PDB entry 4QJ5 | X-ray diffraction, 3.41 A resolution | chains A and B

# Chain A
Name: Guanine nucleotide-binding protein G(q) subunit alpha
Organism: Mus musculus
Reference sequence: P21279 (GNAQ_MOUSE); residues 7-359 here = UniProt positions 7-359
Sequence (379 residues; numbered -19 to 359; the number before each row is that of its first residue; numbers below 1 keep their minus sign (Met-19 is residue -19)):
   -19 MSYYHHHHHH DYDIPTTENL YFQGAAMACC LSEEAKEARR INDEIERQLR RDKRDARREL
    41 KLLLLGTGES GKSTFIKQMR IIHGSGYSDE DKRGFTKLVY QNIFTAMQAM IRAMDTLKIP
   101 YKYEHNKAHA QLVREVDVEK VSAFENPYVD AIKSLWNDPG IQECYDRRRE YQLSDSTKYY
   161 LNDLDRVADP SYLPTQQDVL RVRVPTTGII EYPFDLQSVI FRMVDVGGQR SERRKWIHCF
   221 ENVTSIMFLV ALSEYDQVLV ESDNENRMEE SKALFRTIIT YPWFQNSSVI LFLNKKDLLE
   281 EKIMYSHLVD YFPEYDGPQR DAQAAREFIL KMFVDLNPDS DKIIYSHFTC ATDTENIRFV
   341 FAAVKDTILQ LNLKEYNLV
Disordered / not traced: -19 to 35, 353-359
Construct notes: expression tag (-19 to 6)
Bound ions: Mg2+: Ser53, Thr186 (together with GDP)
Small-molecule neighbours: tetrafluoroaluminate / GDP: Thr47, Gly48, Glu49, Ser50, Gly51, Lys52, Ser53, Thr54, Asp155, Ser156, Leu180, Arg181, Val182, Arg183, Val184, Pro185, Thr186, Val206, Gly207, Gly208, Gln209, Asn274, Lys275, Asp277, Leu278, Thr329, Cys330, Ala331, Thr332
Swiss-Prot annotation at these positions:
  - region: Lys41 to Thr54 (G1 motif), Asp178 to Thr186 (G2 motif), Phe201 to Arg210 (G3 motif), Ile270 to Asp277 (G4 motif), Thr329 to Thr334 (G5 motif)
  - binding site (GTP): Ser50, Gly51, Lys52, Ser53, Thr54, Ser156, Leu180, Arg181, Arg183, Asn274, Lys275, Asp277, Ala331
  - binding site (Mg(2+)): Ser53, Thr186
  - modified residue: Gln209 (5-glutamyl histamine)
  - lipidation (S-palmitoyl cysteine): Cys9, Cys10
  - mutagenesis: Cys9 (C9S: Abolishes palmitoylation), Cys10 (C10S: Abolishes palmitoylation), His218 (H218A: Reduced ability to activate phospholipase PLCB3)

# Chain B
Name: 1-phosphatidylinositol 4,5-bisphosphate phosphodiesterase beta-3
Organism: Homo sapiens
Notes: EC 3.1.4.11
Reference sequence: Q01970 (PLCB3_HUMAN); numbering as in UniProt; present here: 10-470, 570-891
Sequence (793 residues; each row starts with the number of its first residue; note: 99 numbers in that range are skipped by the numbering (no residue carries them; nothing is unmodelled there); numbering starts at 0):
     0 MAHHHHHHGT ALQLEPPTVV ETLRRGSKFI KWDEETSSRN LVTLRVDPNG FFLYWTGPNM
    60 EVDTLDISSI RDTRTGRYAR LPKDPKIREV LGFGGPDARL EEKLMTVVSG PDPVNTVFLN
   120 FMAVQDDTAK VWSEELFKLA MNILAQNASR NTFLRKAYTK LKLQVNQDGR IPVKNILKMF
   180 SADKKRVETA LESCGLKFNR SESIRPDEFS LEIFERFLNK LCLRPDIDKI LLEIGAKGKP
   240 YLTLEQLMDF INQKQRDPRL NEVLYPPLRP SQARLLIEKY EPNQQFLERD QMSMEGFSRY
   300 LGGEENGILP LEALDLSTDM TQPLSAYFIN SSHNTYLTAG QLAGTSSVEM YRQALLWGCR
   360 CVELDVWKGR PPEEEPFITH GFTMTTEVPL RDVLEAIAET AFKTSPYPVI LSFENHVDSA
   420 KQQAKMAEYC RSIFGDALLI EPLDKYPLAP GVPLPSPQDL MGRILVKNKK R
   570 PKKPTTDEGT ASSEVNATEE MSTLVNYIEP VKFKSFEAAR KRNKCFEMSS FVETKAMEQL
   630 TKSPMEFVEY NKQQLSRIYP KGTRVDSSNY MPQLFWNVGC QLVALNFQTL DVAMQLNAGV
   690 FEYNGRSGYL LKPEFMRRPD KSFDPFTEVI VDGIVANALR VKVISGQFLS DRKVGIYVEV
   750 DMFGLPVDTR RKYRTRTSQG NSFNPVWDEE PFDFPKVVLP TLASLRIAAF EEGGKFVGHR
   810 ILPVSAIRSG YHYVCLRNEA NQPLCLPALL IYTEASDYIP DDHQDYAEAL INPIKHVSLM
   870 DQRARQLAAL IGESEAQAGQ ET
Disordered / not traced: 0-11, 92-96, 570-588, 882-891
Construct notes: expression tag (0-9)
Bound ions: Ca2+: Asn333, Glu362, Asp364, Glu413 (together with D-myo-inositol-1,4,5-triphosphate)
Small-molecule neighbours: D-myo-inositol-1,4,5-triphosphate (I3P): His332, Asn333, Glu362, Asp364, His379, Glu413, Lys466, Lys468, Ser619, Arg646, Tyr648
Swiss-Prot annotation at these positions:
  - active site: His332, His379
  - mutagenesis: Arg258 (R258Q: Reduced ability to promote the GTPase activity of G(q)/G(11) G alpha proteins), Asn260 (N260A: Reduced ability to promote the GTPase activity of G(q)/G(11) G alpha proteins), Tyr855 (Y855A: Abolished ability to transduce G(q)/G(11) G alpha signaling), Leu859 (L859A: Abolished ability to transduce G(q)/G(11) G alpha signaling without affecting the phospholipase activity), Asn861 (N861A: Abolished ability to transduce G(q)/G(11) G alpha signaling), Pro862 (P862A: Abolished ability to transduce G(q)/G(11) G alpha signaling), Ile863 (I863A: Abolished ability to transduce G(q)/G(11) G alpha signaling)
  - natural variant: Ala878 (A878S: In SMDCD)
Reported in the primary citation:
  - binding site for D-myo-inositol-1,4,5-triphosphate: Ser619, Arg646, Tyr648

# How chain A and chain B interact
Pairs across the interface - 58 pairs, chain A then chain B:
  Lys41(A) - Asp721(B)  salt bridge
  Lys120(A) - Gln12(B)  hydrogen bond
  Pro185(A) - Val262(B)  hydrophobic
  Pro185(A) - Leu263(B)  hydrophobic
  Thr186(A) - Asn260(B)
  Thr187(A) - Leu263(B)
  Ile189(A) - Val724(B)  hydrophobic
  Glu191(A) - Phe704(B)
  Glu191(A) - Arg707(B)  hydrogen bond (backbone-side chain)
  Glu191(A) - Lys710(B)  salt bridge
  Pro193(A) - Arg707(B)
  Arg202(A) - Lys710(B)
  Gln209(A) - Asn260(B)
  Gln209(A) - Glu261(B)
  Gln209(A) - Val262(B)
  Arg210(A) - Glu261(B)
  Arg210(A) - Ile860(B)  hydrogen bond (side chain-backbone)
  Arg210(A) - Asn861(B)  hydrogen bond
  Ser211(A) - Leu259(B)
  Ser211(A) - Glu261(B)  hydrogen bond
  Glu212(A) - Asn260(B)
  Arg213(A) - Leu859(B)  hydrogen bond (side chain-backbone)
  Arg213(A) - Ile860(B)
  Arg213(A) - Pro862(B)
  Arg214(A) - Pro257(B)
  Arg214(A) - Ile848(B)
  Arg214(A) - Ile860(B)
  Lys215(A) - Arg258(B)
  Lys215(A) - Val724(B)
  Lys215(A) - Asp846(B)  salt bridge
  Ile217(A) - Ala856(B)  hydrophobic
  His218(A) - Ile719(B)
  His218(A) - Asp721(B)
  His218(A) - Gly722(B)  hydrogen bond (backbone-backbone)
  His218(A) - Ile723(B)
  His218(A) - Val724(B)
  His218(A) - Ala725(B)
  His218(A) - Tyr847(B)  hydrogen bond (side chain-backbone)
  Cys219(A) - Asp721(B)
  Glu221(A) - Asp721(B)
  Glu241(A) - Glu261(B)
  Glu245(A) - Ile863(B)
  Glu249(A) - Ile863(B)
  Glu250(A) - Pro862(B)
  Glu250(A) - Ile863(B)
  Ala253(A) - Pro862(B)  hydrophobic
  Ala253(A) - Val866(B)  hydrophobic
  Leu254(A) - Leu859(B)
  Leu254(A) - Pro862(B)
  Thr257(A) - His865(B)
  Thr257(A) - Val866(B)
  Ile258(A) - Leu859(B)  hydrophobic
  Tyr261(A) - Tyr855(B)  hydrogen bond (side chain-backbone)
  Tyr261(A) - Ala858(B)
  Tyr261(A) - Leu859(B)  hydrophobic
  Pro262(A) - Tyr855(B)
  Trp263(A) - His852(B)
  Trp263(A) - Tyr855(B)  hydrophobic
Interface residues without a listed pair, chain A (33 interface residues in all): Arg183, Asn246
Interface residues without a listed pair, chain B (32 interface residues in all): Val720

# Summary
33 residues of chain A and 32 residues of chain B are in contact; the contacts include 9 hydrogen bonds and 3
salt bridges. Polar pairs include Lys41(A)-Asp721(B), Glu191(A)-Lys710(B) and Lys215(A)-Asp846(B). Bound to
chain A: tetrafluoroaluminate / GDP. Ligands of chain B: D-myo-inositol-1,4,5-triphosphate. From the paper: a
binding site for D-myo-inositol-1,4,5-triphosphate at Ser619(B), Arg646(B) and Tyr648(B).
Here chain A is Guanine nucleotide-binding protein G(q) subunit alpha (Mus musculus) and chain B is
1-phosphatidylinositol 4,5-bisphosphate phosphodiesterase beta-3 (Homo sapiens). Entry 4QJ5 (Structure of a
fragment of human phospholipase C-beta3 delta472-581, bound to IP3 and in complex with ...) was determined by
X-ray diffraction, deposited together with 4QJ3 and 4QJ4.
